PDB entry 6GXA | X-ray diffraction, 2.10 A resolution | chain A

# Chain A
Name: Histone deacetylase
Organism: Schistosoma mansoni
Notes: EC 3.5.1.98
UniProt: A5H660 (A5H660_SCHMA); residues 1-440 here = UniProt positions 1-440
Amino-acid sequence (447 residues; row label = number of the first residue in the row; numbering starts at 0):
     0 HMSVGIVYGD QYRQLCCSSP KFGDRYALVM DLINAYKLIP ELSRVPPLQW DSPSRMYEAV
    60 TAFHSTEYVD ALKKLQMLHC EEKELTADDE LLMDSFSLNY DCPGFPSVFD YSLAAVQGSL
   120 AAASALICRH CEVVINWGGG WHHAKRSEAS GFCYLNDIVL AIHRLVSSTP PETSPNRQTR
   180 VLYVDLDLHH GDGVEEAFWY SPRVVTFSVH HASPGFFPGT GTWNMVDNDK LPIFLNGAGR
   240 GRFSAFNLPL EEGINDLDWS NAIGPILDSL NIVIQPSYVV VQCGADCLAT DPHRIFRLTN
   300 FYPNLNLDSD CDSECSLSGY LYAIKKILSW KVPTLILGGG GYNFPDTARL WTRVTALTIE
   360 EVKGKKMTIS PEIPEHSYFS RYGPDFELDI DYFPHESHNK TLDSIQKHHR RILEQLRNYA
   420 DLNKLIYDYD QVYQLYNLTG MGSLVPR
Not modelled in the structure: 0-1, 168-176, 225-229, 303-315, 394-401, 436-446
Construct notes: expression tag (0, 441-446)
Ion coordination: K+ site 1: Asp184, Asp186, His188, Ser207, Val208; Zn2+: Asp186, His188, Asp285 (together with TB8); K+ site 2: Phe197, Ser200, Val203, Ser243
Ligand contacts:
  - dimethylformamide (DMF), molecule 1: Glu131, Val132, Leu327, Lys330, Val331, Pro332, Thr333, Glu360, Val361
  - dimethylformamide (DMF), molecule 2: Tyr301, Arg352, Ala355, Leu356, Glu359, Met366, Ile368
  - TB8 ((E)-3-(2-chlorophenyl)-N-oxidanyl-prop-2-enamide): Lys20, Asp100, His141, His142, Gly150, Phe151, Asp186, His188, Phe216, Gln281, Asp285, Gly339, Tyr341

# In short
Chain A binds compound TB8 and dimethylformamide. Asp184, Asp186, His188, Ser207 and Val208 coordinate K+ site
1. The Zn2+ site is built by Asp186, His188 and Asp285.
Chain A is Histone deacetylase (Schistosoma mansoni); the structure, Crystal structure of Schistosoma mansoni
HDAC8 complexed with an hydroxamate 2, was determined by X-ray diffraction (same publication as 6GX3, 6GXU and
6GXW).
